7S0S - chains C and f of the 35 polymer chains in the assembly; structure by electron microscopy, 3.05 A resolution.

Chain C:
Molecule: 23S rRNA
Organism: Mycolicibacterium smegmatis
Sequence (3120 nucleotides; row label = number of the first residue in the row):
     1 UAAGUGUUUA AGGGCGCAUG GUGGAUGCCU UGGCACUGGG AGCCGAUGAA GGACGUAGGA
    61 GGCUGCGAUA AGCCUCGGGG AGCUGUCAAC CGAGCGUUGA UCCGAGGAUG UCCGAAUGGG
   121 GAAACCCGGC ACGAGUGAUG UCGUGUCACC AGGCGCUGAA UAUAUAGGCG UCUGGGGGGA
   181 ACGCGGGGAA GUGAAACAUC UCAGUACCCG UAGGAAGAGA AAACAAAAUG UGAUUCCGUG
   241 AGUAGUGGCG AGCGAAAGCG GAGGAUGGCU AAACCGUAUG CAUGUGAUAC CGGGUAGGGG
   301 UUGUGUGUGC GGGGUUGUGG GACCUAUCUU UCCGGCUCUA CCUGGCUGGA GGGCAGUGAG
   361 AAAAUGUUGU GGUUAGCGGA AAUGGCUUGG GAUGGCCUGC CGUAGACGGU GAGAGCCCGG
   421 UACGUGAAAA CCCGACGUCU GUCUUGAUGG UGUUCCCGAG UAGCAGCGGG CCCGUGGAAU
   481 CUGCUGUGAA UCUGCCGGGA CCACCCGGUA AGCCUGAAUA CUUCCCAGUG ACCGAUAGCG
   541 GAUUAGUACC GUGAGGGAAU GGUGAAAAGU ACCCCGGGAG GGGAGUGAAA GAGUACCUGA
   601 AACCGUGCGC UUACAAUCCG UCAGAGCCCU CGACGUGUCG UGGGGUGAUG GCGUGCCUUU
   661 UGAAGAAUGA GCCUGCGAGU CAGGGACAUG UCGCGAGGUU AACCCGGGUG GGGUAGCCGC
   721 AGCGAAAGCG AGUCUGAAUA GGGCGUAUCC ACACAAGAGU GUGUGGUGUA GUGGUGUGUU
   781 CUGGACCCGA AGCGGAGUGA UCUACCCAUG GCCAGGGUGA AGCGCGGGUA AGACCGCGUG
   841 GAGGCCCGAA CCCACUUAGG UUGAAGACUG AGGGGAUGAG CUGUGGGUAG GGGUGAAAGG
   901 CCAAUCAAAC UCCGUGAUAG CUGGUUCUCC CCGAAAUGCA UUUAGGUGCA GCGUCGCAUG
   961 UUUCUUGCCG GAGGUAGAGC UACUGGAUGG CCGAUGGGCC CCACAGGGUU ACUGACGUCA
  1021 GCCAAACUCC GAAUGCCGGU AAGUCCAAGA GUGCGGCAGU GAGACGGCGG GGGAUAAGCU
  1081 CCGUGCGUCG AGAGGGAAAC AGCCCAGAUC GCCGGCUAAG GCCCCUAAGC GUGUGCUAAG
  1141 UGGAAAAGGA UGUGCAGUCG CGAAGACAAC CAGGAGGUUG GCUUAGAAGC AGCCACCCUU
  1201 GAAAGAGUGC GUAAUAGCUC ACUGGUCAAG UGAUUGUGCG CCGAUAAUGU AGCGGGGCUC
  1261 AAGCACACCG CCGAAGCCGC GGCAGCCAAC GUGUUGGCUG GGUAGGGGAG CGUCCUGCAU
  1321 CCGGUGAAGC CGCCGAGUGA UCGAGUGGUG GAGGGUGUGG GAGUGAGAAU GCAGGCAUGA
  1381 GUAGCGAUUA GGCAAGUGAG AACCUUGCCC GCCGAAAGAC CAAGGGUUCC UGGGCCAGGC
  1441 CAGUCCGCCC AGGGUGAGUC GGGACCUAAG GCGAGGCCGA CAGGCGUAGU CGAUGGACAA
  1501 CGGGUUGAUA UUCCCGUACC CGUGUAUGUG CGUCCAUGAU GAAUCAGCGG UACUAACCAU
  1561 CCAAAACCAC CGUGACCGCA CCUUUCGGGG UGUGGCGUUG GUGGGGCUGC AUGGGACCUU
  1621 CGUUGGUAGU AGUCAAGCGA UGGGGUGACG CAGGAAGGUA GCCGUACCGG UCAGUGGUAA
  1681 UACCGGGGUA AGCCUGUAGG GAGUCAGAUA GGUAAAUCCG UCUGGCAUAU AUCCUGAGAG
  1741 GUGAUGCAUA GCCGAGUGAG GCGAAUUCGG UGAUCCUAUG CUGCCGAGAA AAGCCUCUAG
  1801 CGAGGACAUA CACGGCCCGU ACCCCAAACC AACACAGGUG GUCAGGUAGA GAAUACUAAG
  1861 GCGUACGAGU GAACUAUGGU UAAGGAACUC GGCAAAAUGC CCCCGUAACU UCGGGAGAAG
  1921 GGGGACCCAC AUGGCGUGUA AGCCUUUACG GCCCAAGCGU GAGUGGGUGG CACAAACCAG
  1981 UGAGAAGCGA CUGUUUACUA AAAACACAGG UCCGUGCGAA GUCGCAAGAC GAUGUAUACG
  2041 GACUGACGCC UGCCCGGUGC UGGAAGGUUA AGAGGACCCG UUAACUCCCU UUGGGGGUGA
  2101 AGCGGAGAAU UUAAGCCCCA GUAAACGGCG GUGGUAACUA UAAXCAUCCU AAGGUAGCGA
  2161 AAUUCCUUGU CGGGUAAGUU CCGACCUGCA CGAAUGGCGU AACGACUUCU CAACUGUCUC
  2221 AACCAUAGAC UCGGCGAAAU UGCACUACGA GUAAAGAUGC UCGUUACGCG CGGCAGGACG
  2281 AAAAGACCCC GGGACCUUCA CUACAACUUG GUAUUGGUGC UCGAUACGGU UUGUGUAGGA
  2341 UAGGUGGGAG ACUGUGAAGC UCACACGCCA GUGUGGGUGG AGUCGUUGUU GAAAUACCAC
  2401 UCUGAUCGUA UUGGGCCUCU AACCUCGGAC CGUAUAUCCG GUUCAGGGAC AGUGCCUGGU
  2461 GGGUAGUUUA ACUGGGGCGG UUGCCUCCUA AAAUGUAACG GAGGCGCCCA AAGGUUCCCU
  2521 CAACCUGGAC GGCAAUCAGG UGUUGAGUGU AAGUGCACAA GGGAGCUUGA CUGCGAGACG
  2581 GACAUGUCGA GCAGGGACGA AAGUCGGGAC UAGUGAUCCG GCACCUCUGA GUGGAAGGGG
  2641 UGUCGCUCAA CGGAUAAAAG GUACCCCGGG GAUAACAGGC UGAUCUUCCC CAAGAGUCCA
  2701 UAUCGACGGG AUGGUUUGGC ACCUCGAUGU CGGCUCGUCG CAUCCUGGGG CUGGAGCAGG
  2761 UCCCAAGGGU UGGGCUGUUC GCCCAUUAAA GCGGCACGCG AGCUGGGUUU AGAACGUCGU
  2821 GAGACAGUUC GGUCUCUAUC CGCCGCGCGC GUCAGAAGCU UGAGGAAACC UGUCCCUAGU
  2881 ACGAGAGGAC CGGGACGGAC GAACCUCUGG UAUACCAGUU GUCCCACCAG GGGCACGGCU
  2941 GGAUAGCCAC GUUCGGACAG GAUAACCGCU GAAAGCAUCU AAGCGGGAAA CCUCUUCCAA
  3001 GACCAGGCUU CUCACCCUCU AGGAGGGAUA AGGCCCCCCG CAGACCACGG GAUUGAUAGA
  3061 CCAGACCUGG AAGCCUAGUA AUAGGUGCAG GGAACUGGCA CUAACCGGCC GAAAACUUAC
Disordered / not traced: 1
Modified positions: AI5 ((2S)-4-[2-[(2R,3S,4R,5R)-5-(6-aminopurin-9-yl)-3,4-bis(oxidanyl)oxolan-2-yl]ethyl-[2-[(2R,3R,4R,5R)-2-(4-azanyl-2-oxidanylidene-pyrimidin-1-yl)-5-[bis(oxidanyl)phosphanyloxymethyl]-4-oxidanyl-oxolan-3-yl]oxyethyl]amino]-2-azanyl-butanoic acid) at position 2144
Metal / ion sites: Mg2+ site 1 near U7 (its only coordinating residue here); Mg2+ site 2: A10, G12, G13; Mg2+ site 3: C28, G1354; Mg2+ site 4: C43, G214; Mg2+ site 5 near U64 (its only coordinating residue here); Mg2+ site 6 near U69 (its only coordinating residue here); Mg2+ site 7 near U117 (its only coordinating residue here); Mg2+ site 8: A159, U163; Mg2+ site 9: G191, U2467; Mg2+ site 10 near G191 (its only coordinating residue here); Mg2+ site 11: A196, C197; Mg2+ site 12 near G217 (its only coordinating residue here); 232 more Mg2+ sites not listed

Chain f:
Molecule: 50S ribosomal protein L35
Organism: Mycolicibacterium smegmatis
Reference sequence: A0A0D6IFR9 (A0A0D6IFR9_MYCSM); residues 2-64 here = UniProt positions 2-64
Chain sequence (63 residues; each row starts with the number of its first residue):
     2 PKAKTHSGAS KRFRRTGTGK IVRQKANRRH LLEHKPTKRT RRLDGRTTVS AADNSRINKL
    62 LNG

Chain C / chain f interface:
Residue-residue contacts (90; chain C residue first):
  A241(C) with Lys-3(f), sugar contact
  G242(C) with Lys-3(f), salt bridge to the phosphate; Ala-4(f), base contact; Lys-5(f), base contact; Thr-6(f), hydrogen bond to the sugar
  U243(C) with Thr-6(f), hydrogen bond to the phosphate
  U246(C) with Lys-12(f), hydrogen bond to the base
  G247(C) with Ser-8(f), hydrogen bond to the base; Gly-9(f), base contact; Lys-12(f), hydrogen bond to the base
  C249(C) with Lys-12(f), hydrogen bond to the base
  G250(C) with Arg-13(f), salt bridge to the phosphate
  A251(C) with His-7(f), salt bridge to the phosphate
  G252(C) with Ser-8(f), hydrogen bond to the base
  C253(C) with Lys-5(f), salt bridge to the phosphate
  G254(C) with Lys-5(f), hydrogen bond to the base
  A682(C) with Pro-2(f), base contact
  G683(C) with Pro-2(f), hydrogen bond to the base
  G685(C) with Pro-2(f), sugar contact; Lys-3(f), sugar contact; Ala-4(f), hydrogen bond to the sugar
  A686(C) with Asn-63(f), sugar contact; Gly-64(f), sugar contact
  C687(C) with Asn-63(f), sugar contact
  G722(C) with Gly-18(f), phosphate contact
  C723(C) with Thr-17(f), phosphate contact; Gly-18(f), hydrogen bond to the phosphate
  G724(C) with Arg-15(f), salt bridge to the phosphate; Arg-47(f), salt bridge to the phosphate
  A725(C) with Arg-15(f), salt bridge to the phosphate; Arg-47(f), salt bridge to the phosphate
  C744(C) with Thr-17(f), hydrogen bond to the phosphate; Lys-21(f), phosphate contact
  G745(C) with Thr-17(f), hydrogen bond to the phosphate; Gly-18(f), sugar contact; Thr-19(f), hydrogen bond to the phosphate; Lys-21(f), salt bridge to the phosphate
  U746(C) with Thr-19(f), phosphate contact
  U782(C) with Pro-2(f), base contact
  G948(C) with Arg-57(f), hydrogen bond to the sugar
  C949(C) with Ala-53(f), phosphate contact; Arg-57(f), phosphate contact
  A950(C) with Ala-53(f), phosphate contact
  U2572(C) with Thr-38(f), hydrogen bond to the phosphate
  G2573(C) with Thr-38(f), phosphate contact
  C2574(C) with Arg-42(f), base contact
  G2575(C) with Arg-42(f), hydrogen bond to the base
  A2582(C) with Ala-53(f), sugar contact
  C2583(C) with Ser-51(f), hydrogen bond to the phosphate; Asp-54(f), hydrogen bond to the sugar
  A2584(C) with Arg-24(f), salt bridge to the phosphate; Ser-51(f), hydrogen bond to the phosphate
  U2585(C) with Arg-24(f), salt bridge to the phosphate; Lys-26(f), phosphate contact; Ala-27(f), hydrogen bond to the phosphate; Asn-28(f), phosphate contact
  G2586(C) with Asn-28(f), phosphate contact; Arg-40(f), salt bridge to the phosphate; Arg-43(f), salt bridge to the phosphate; Leu-44(f), phosphate contact
  U2587(C) with Arg-40(f), phosphate contact; Arg-43(f), salt bridge to the phosphate
  C2588(C) with Lys-39(f), phosphate contact
  G2606(C) with Arg-42(f), base contact
  G2607(C) with Pro-37(f), phosphate contact; Lys-39(f), salt bridge to the phosphate
  U2614(C) with His-35(f), phosphate contact
  G2615(C) with Leu-32(f), phosphate contact; His-35(f), salt bridge to the phosphate; Lys-36(f), phosphate contact
  A2616(C) with Ala-27(f), phosphate contact; Asn-28(f), hydrogen bond to the phosphate; His-31(f), salt bridge to the phosphate
  U2617(C) with Arg-13(f), hydrogen bond to the sugar; Ala-27(f), phosphate contact; Asn-28(f), hydrogen bond to the phosphate; Arg-29(f), phosphate contact; Arg-30(f), phosphate contact
  C2618(C) with Arg-13(f), sugar contact; Arg-30(f), salt bridge to the phosphate
  G2642(C) with Arg-29(f), salt bridge to the phosphate
  U2643(C) with Leu-33(f), base contact
  C2644(C) with Arg-30(f), hydrogen bond to the base; His-31(f), base contact; Leu-32(f), hydrogen bond to the phosphate; Leu-33(f), hydrogen bond to the phosphate; Glu-34(f), hydrogen bond to the phosphate
  G2645(C) with His-31(f), base contact; Leu-32(f), phosphate contact
  C2646(C) with His-31(f), base contact
Interface residues without a listed pair, chain C (52 interface residues in all): G240, C1054
Interface residues without a listed pair, chain f (42 interface residues in all): Ala-52

In short:
Chain C and chain f form an interface of 52 and 42 residues respectively; the contacts include 28 hydrogen
bonds and 19 salt bridges. Among the polar pairs are U246(C)/Lys-12(f), G247(C)/Ser-8(f) and
G247(C)/Lys-12(f). A10(C), G12(C) and G13(C) coordinate Mg2+ site 2.
Chain C is 23S rRNA and chain f is 50S ribosomal protein L35, both from Mycolicibacterium smegmatis; the
structure, M. tuberculosis ribosomal RNA methyltransferase TlyA bound to M. smegmatis 50S ribosomal subunit,
was determined by electron microscopy.
